PDB entry 8KB0 | X-ray diffraction, 2.48 A resolution | chains A and C of the 3 polymer chains in the assembly

Chain A:
Protein: MHC class I antigen alpha chain
Source organism: Anas platyrhynchos
Chain sequence (271 residues; row label = number of the first residue in the row):
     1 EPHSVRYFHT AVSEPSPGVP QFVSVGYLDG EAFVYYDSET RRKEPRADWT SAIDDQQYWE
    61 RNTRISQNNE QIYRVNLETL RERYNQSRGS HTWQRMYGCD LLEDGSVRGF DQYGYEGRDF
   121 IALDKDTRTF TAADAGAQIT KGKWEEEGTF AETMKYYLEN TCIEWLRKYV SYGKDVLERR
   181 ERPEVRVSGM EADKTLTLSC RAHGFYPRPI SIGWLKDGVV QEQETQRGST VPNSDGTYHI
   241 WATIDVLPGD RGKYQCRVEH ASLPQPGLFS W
Disulfides: Cys99-Cys162, Cys200-Cys256

Chain C:
Protein: peptide of AIV
Source organism: unidentified influenza virus
Chain sequence (9 residues; each row starts with the number of its first residue):
     1 AEAIIVAMV

Chain A / chain C interface:
Contacting residue pairs - 39 pairs, chain A then chain C:
  Tyr7(A) with Ala1(C), hydrogen bond (side chain-backbone); Glu2(C)
  His9(A) with Glu2(C), salt bridge
  Ser24(A) with Glu2(C), hydrogen bond
  Lys43(A) with Glu2(C), salt bridge
  Tyr58(A) with Ala1(C)
  Asn62(A) with Ala1(C); Glu2(C), hydrogen bond (side chain-backbone)
  Ile65(A) with Glu2(C); Ala3(C)
  Ile72(A) with Val6(C), hydrophobic; Ala7(C); Met8(C), hydrophobic
  Asn76(A) with Ala7(C), hydrogen bond (side chain-backbone); Met8(C); Val9(C), hydrogen bond (side chain-backbone)
  Thr79(A) with Val9(C)
  Leu80(A) with Val9(C), hydrophobic
  Arg83(A) with Val9(C), hydrogen bond (side chain-backbone)
  Trp93(A) with Val9(C), hydrophobic
  Arg95(A) with Ala7(C)
  Tyr97(A) with Glu2(C), hydrogen bond; Ala3(C), hydrogen bond (side chain-backbone)
  Tyr113(A) with Ala7(C)
  Thr140(A) with Val9(C), hydrogen bond (side chain-backbone)
  Lys143(A) with Met8(C); Val9(C)
  Trp144(A) with Met8(C), hydrogen bond (side chain-backbone); Val9(C), hydrophobic
  Phe150(A) with Ile5(C), hydrophobic; Val6(C); Ala7(C), hydrophobic
  Thr153(A) with Ile5(C)
  Met154(A) with Ile5(C), hydrophobic
  Tyr157(A) with Ala1(C), hydrogen bond (side chain-backbone); Glu2(C); Ala3(C), hydrophobic
  Trp165(A) with Ala1(C)
  Tyr169(A) with Ala1(C), hydrogen bond (side chain-backbone)
Other interface residues (no listed pair), chain A (30 interface residues in all): Ser66, Asn68, Asn69, Tyr73, Phe120
Other interface residues (no listed pair), chain C (9 interface residues in all): Ile4

In short:
30 residues of chain A face 9 of chain C across their interface; the contacts include 12 hydrogen bonds and 2
salt bridges. Polar contacts include His9(A)-Glu2(C), Lys43(A)-Glu2(C) and Tyr7(A)-Ala1(C).
Chain A is MHC class I antigen alpha chain (Anas platyrhynchos) and chain C is peptide of AIV (unidentified
influenza virus); the structure, Crystal structure of 01JD-AEAIIVAMV, was determined by X-ray diffraction
together with 8KB1 from the same study.
